Entry 5IHR (X-ray diffraction, 2.40 A resolution); this record covers chain A.

[Chain A]
Protein: Probable beta-galactosidase A
Organism: Aspergillus niger CBS 513.88
Notes: EC 3.2.1.23
UniProt: A2QAN3 (BGALA_ASPNC); residue numbers follow UniProt; this construct covers 1-1007
Amino-acid sequence (1013 residues; numbered 1 to 1013; the number before each row is that of its first residue):
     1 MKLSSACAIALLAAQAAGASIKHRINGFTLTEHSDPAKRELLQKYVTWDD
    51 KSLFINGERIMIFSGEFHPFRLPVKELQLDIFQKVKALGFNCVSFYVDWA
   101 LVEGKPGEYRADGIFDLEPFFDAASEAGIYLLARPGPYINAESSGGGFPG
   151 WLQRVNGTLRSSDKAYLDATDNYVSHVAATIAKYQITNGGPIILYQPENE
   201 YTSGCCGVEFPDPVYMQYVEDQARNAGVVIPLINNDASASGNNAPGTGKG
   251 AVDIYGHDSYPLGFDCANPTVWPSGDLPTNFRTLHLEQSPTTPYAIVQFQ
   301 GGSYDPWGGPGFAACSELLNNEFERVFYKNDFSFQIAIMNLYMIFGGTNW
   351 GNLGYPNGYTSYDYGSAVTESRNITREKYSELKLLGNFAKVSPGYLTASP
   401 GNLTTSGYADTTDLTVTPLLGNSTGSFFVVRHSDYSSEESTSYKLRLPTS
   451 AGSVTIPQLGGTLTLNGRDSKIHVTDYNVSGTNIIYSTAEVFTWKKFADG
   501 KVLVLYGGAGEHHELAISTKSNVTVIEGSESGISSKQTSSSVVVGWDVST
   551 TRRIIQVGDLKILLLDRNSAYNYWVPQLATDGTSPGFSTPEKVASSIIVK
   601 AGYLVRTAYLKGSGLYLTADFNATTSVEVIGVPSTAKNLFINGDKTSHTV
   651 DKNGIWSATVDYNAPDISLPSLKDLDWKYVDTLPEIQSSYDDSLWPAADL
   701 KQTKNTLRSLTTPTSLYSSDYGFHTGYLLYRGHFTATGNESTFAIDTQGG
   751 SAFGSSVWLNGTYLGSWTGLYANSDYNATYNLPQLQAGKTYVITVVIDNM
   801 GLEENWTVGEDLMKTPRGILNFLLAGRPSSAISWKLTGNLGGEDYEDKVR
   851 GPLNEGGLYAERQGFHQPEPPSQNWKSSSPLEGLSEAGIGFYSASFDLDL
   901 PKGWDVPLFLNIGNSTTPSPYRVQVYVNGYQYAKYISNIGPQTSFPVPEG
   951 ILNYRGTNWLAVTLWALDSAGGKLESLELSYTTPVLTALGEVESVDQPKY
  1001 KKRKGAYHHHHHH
Not modelled in the structure: 1-40, 1009-1013
Differences from the reference sequence: engineered mutation Gln298 (Glu in A2QAN3); expression tag (1008-1013)
Swiss-Prot annotation at these positions:
  - active site: Glu200 (Proton donor)
  - binding site (substrate): Tyr96, Asn140 to Glu142, Asn199, Tyr364
  - glycosylation (N-linked (GlcNAc...) asparagine): Asn156, Asn402, Asn422, Asn478, Asn522, Asn622, Asn739, Asn760, Asn777, Asn805, Asn914
  - mutagenesis: Tyr304 (Y304A: Nearly complete loss of hydrolytic activity against lactose compared to wild-type due to decreased substrate affinity ...), Tyr355 (Y355H: No effect on hydrolytic activity compared to wild-type; when associated with F-304 and G-357. 58% reduction in hydrolytic activity compared to wild-type ...), Asn357 (N357G: No effect on hydrolytic activity compared to wild-type; when associated with F-304 and H-355. 58% reduction in hydrolytic activity compared to wild-type ...), Trp806 (W806F: 43% loss of hydrolytic activity against lactose compared to wild-type. 58% reduction in hydrolytic activity compared to wild-type; when associated with F-304, H-355 and G-357 ...)
Disulfides: Cys205-Cys206, Cys266-Cys315
Covalently attached groups: N-acetylglucosamine (NAG) linked to Asn156, Asn478, Asn522, Asn739, Asn760, Asn777; glycan linked to Asn373, Asn622, Asn914

[In short]
Covalently linked N-acetylglucosamine: at Asn156, Asn478, Asn522, Asn739, Asn760 and Asn777. UniProt lists
active-site residue Glu200, 6 substrate-binding residues and 4 mutagenesis sites.
Chain A is Probable beta-galactosidase A (Aspergillus niger CBS 513.88); the structure, Structure of
E298Q-beta-galactosidase from aspergillus niger in complex with allolactose, was determined by X-ray
diffraction together with 5IFP, 5IFT, 5JUV, 5MGC and 5MGD from the same study.
